Entry 2NT3 (X-ray diffraction, 1.30 A resolution); this record covers chain A.

[Chain A]
Protein: Response regulator homolog
Source organism: Myxococcus xanthus
Notes: fragment: Receiver domain
Reference sequence: O68522 (O68522_MYXXA); numbering as in UniProt (aligned over 1-124)
Amino-acid sequence (127 residues; each row starts with the number of its first residue; numbers below 1 keep their minus sign (Gly-2 is residue -2)):
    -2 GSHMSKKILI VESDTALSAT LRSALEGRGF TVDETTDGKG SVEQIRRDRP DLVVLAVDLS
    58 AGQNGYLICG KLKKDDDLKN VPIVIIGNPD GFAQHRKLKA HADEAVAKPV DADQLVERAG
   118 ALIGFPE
Unresolved in the structure: -2 to 1, 124
Differences from the reference sequence: cloning artifact (-2 to 0); engineered mutation Ala102 (Tyr in O68522)
Reported in the primary citation:
  - conformationally variable residues (side-chain flip): His92

[Overview]
From the paper: conformational variability at His92.
Chain A is Response regulator homolog (Myxococcus xanthus); the structure, Receiver domain from Myxococcus
xanthus social motility protein FrzS (Y102A Mutant), was determined by X-ray diffraction together with 2GKG,
2I6F and 2NT4 from the same study.
